PDB entry 5VVP | X-ray diffraction, 2.00 A resolution | chains A and B of the 3 polymer chains in the assembly

[Chain A]
Molecule: MHC class I antigen
Source organism: Homo sapiens
Reference sequence: I3ZN84 (I3ZN84_HUMAN); residues 1-276 here correspond to UniProt positions 25-300 (UniProt number = residue number + 24)
Chain sequence (276 residues; each row starts with the number of its first residue):
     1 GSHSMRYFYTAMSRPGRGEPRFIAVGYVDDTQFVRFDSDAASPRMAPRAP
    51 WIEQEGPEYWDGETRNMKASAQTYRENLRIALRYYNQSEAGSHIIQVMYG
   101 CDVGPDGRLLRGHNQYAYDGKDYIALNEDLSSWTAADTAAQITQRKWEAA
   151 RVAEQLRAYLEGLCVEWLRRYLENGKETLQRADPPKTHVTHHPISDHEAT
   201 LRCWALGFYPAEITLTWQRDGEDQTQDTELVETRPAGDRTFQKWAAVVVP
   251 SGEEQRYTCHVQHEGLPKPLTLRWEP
Disulfides: Cys-101/Cys-164, Cys-203/Cys-259

[Chain B]
Molecule: Beta-2-microglobulin
Source organism: Homo sapiens
Reference sequence: P61769 (B2MG_HUMAN); residues 1-99 here correspond to UniProt positions 21-119 (UniProt number = residue number + 20)
Chain sequence (99 residues; row label = number of the first residue in the row):
     1 IQRTPKIQVYSRHPAENGKSNFLNCYVSGFHPSDIEVDLLKNGERIEKVE
    51 HSDLSFSKDWSFYLLYYTEFTPTEKDEYACRVNHVTLSQPKIVKWDRDM
Unresolved in the structure: 98-99
Curated features (UniProtKB/Swiss-Prot):
  - modified residue: Gln-2 (Pyrrolidone carboxylic acid)
  - glycosylation: Ile-1 (N-linked (Glc) (glycation) isoleucine), Lys-19 (N-linked (Glc) (glycation) lysine), Lys-41 (N-linked (Glc) (glycation) lysine), Lys-48 (N-linked (Glc) (glycation) lysine), Lys-58 (N-linked (Glc) (glycation) lysine), Lys-91 (N-linked (Glc) (glycation) lysine), Lys-94 (N-linked (Glc) (glycation) lysine)
Disulfides: Cys-25/Cys-80

[How chain A and chain B interact]
Residue-residue contacts - 50 pairs, chain A then chain B:
  Phe-8(A) with Ser-55(B); Phe-56(B), hydrophobic
  Tyr-9(A) with Phe-56(B)
  Thr-10(A) with Phe-56(B); Phe-62(B)
  Met-12(A) with Asp-34(B)
  Arg-17(A) with Asp-34(B), salt bridge
  Val-25(A) with Asp-53(B); Leu-54(B); Ser-55(B)
  Tyr-27(A) with Ser-55(B); Tyr-63(B), hydrogen bond
  Gln-32(A) with Asp-53(B), hydrogen bond
  Arg-35(A) with Asp-53(B), salt bridge
  Arg-48(A) with Asp-53(B), salt bridge
  Ile-94(A) with Pro-32(B), hydrophobic; Ser-33(B)
  Gln-96(A) with His-31(B), hydrogen bond; Phe-56(B); Trp-60(B), hydrogen bond (side chain-backbone); Phe-62(B)
  Val-97(A) with Phe-56(B)
  Met-98(A) with Trp-60(B), hydrophobic
  Gln-115(A) with Trp-60(B)
  Tyr-116(A) with Trp-60(B)
  Ala-117(A) with Trp-60(B), hydrophobic
  Asp-119(A) with His-31(B)
  Gly-120(A) with Arg-3(B), hydrogen bond (backbone-side chain); His-31(B); Trp-60(B)
  Asp-122(A) with Trp-60(B), hydrogen bond
  Val-231(A) with Gln-8(B)
  Glu-232(A) with Lys-6(B), salt bridge; Gln-8(B), hydrogen bond (backbone-side chain); Tyr-26(B); Ser-28(B), hydrogen bond
  Thr-233(A) with Tyr-26(B)
  Arg-234(A) with Gln-8(B), hydrogen bond; Tyr-10(B)
  Pro-235(A) with Tyr-10(B), hydrogen bond (backbone-side chain); Asn-24(B); Tyr-26(B); Leu-65(B), hydrophobic
  Ala-236(A) with Arg-12(B), hydrogen bond (backbone-side chain); Asn-24(B), hydrogen bond (backbone-side chain)
  Gly-237(A) with Arg-12(B), hydrogen bond (backbone-side chain)
  Asp-238(A) with Arg-12(B)
  Gln-242(A) with Tyr-10(B); Ser-11(B), hydrogen bond (side chain-backbone); Arg-12(B), hydrogen bond (side chain-backbone)
Other interface residues (no listed pair), chain A (32 interface residues in all): Ile-23, Lys-121, Leu-206
Other interface residues (no listed pair), chain B (27 interface residues in all): Ile-1, His-13, Pro-14, Ser-57, Lys-58, Asp-59

[In short]
The interface between chain A and chain B involves 32 residues on one side and 27 on the other, with 15
hydrogen bonds and 4 salt bridges. Among the polar pairs are Arg-17(A)/Asp-34(B), Arg-35(A)/Asp-53(B) and
Arg-48(A)/Asp-53(B).
Here chain A is MHC class I antigen and chain B is Beta-2-microglobulin, both from Homo sapiens. Entry 5VVP
(HLA-B*57:03 presenting LSSPVTKSW) was determined by X-ray diffraction, deposited together with 5VUD, 5VUE,
5VUF, 5VWD, 5VWF, 5VWH and 5VWJ.
